Entry 3T83 (X-ray diffraction, 1.80 A resolution); this record covers chain A.

[Chain A]
Protein: Carbonic anhydrase 2
Organism: Homo sapiens
Notes: EC 4.2.1.1
UniProtKB: P00918 (CAH2_HUMAN); numbering as in UniProt (aligned over 1-260)
Chain sequence (260 residues; numbered 1 to 260; the number before each row is that of its first residue):
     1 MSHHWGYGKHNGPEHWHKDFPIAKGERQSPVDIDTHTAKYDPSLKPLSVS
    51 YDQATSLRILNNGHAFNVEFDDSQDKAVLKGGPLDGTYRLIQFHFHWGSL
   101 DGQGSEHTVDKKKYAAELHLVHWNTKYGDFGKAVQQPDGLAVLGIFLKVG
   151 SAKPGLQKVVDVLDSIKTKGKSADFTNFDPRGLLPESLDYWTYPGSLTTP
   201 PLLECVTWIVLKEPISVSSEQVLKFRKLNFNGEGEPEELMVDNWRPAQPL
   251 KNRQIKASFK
Not modelled in the structure: 1-3
Swiss-Prot annotation at these positions:
  - active site: His64 (Proton donor/acceptor)
  - binding site (Zn(2+)): His94, His96, His119
  - binding site (substrate): Thr198, Thr199
  - site: Tyr7 (Fine-tunes the proton-transfer properties of H-64), Asn62 (Fine-tunes the proton-transfer properties of H-64), Asn67 (Fine-tunes the proton-transfer properties of H-64), Gln92 (Involved in the binding of some activators, including histamine and L-histidine)
  - modified residue: Ser2 (N-acetylserine), Ser165 (Phosphoserine), Ser172 (Phosphoserine)
Ion coordination: Zn2+: His94, His96, His119 (together with MG5, SG5)
Ligand contacts: oligosaccharide (MG5, SG5 units): Leu60, Asn62, His64, Ala65, Phe66, Asn67, Gln92, His94, His96, Glu106, His119, Val121, Phe130, Val142, Ser196, Leu197, Thr198, Thr199, Pro201, Trp208
From the paper describing this entry:
  - binding site for the ligand SG5: Tyr7, Leu60, Asn62, His64, Gln92, His94, Phe130, Leu197, Thr198, Thr199
  - catalytic residues: His64 (citing earlier work)

[Overview]
Ligands of chain A: oligosaccharide. His94, His96 and His119 coordinate Zn2+. UniProt lists active-site
residue His64, 3 Zn2+-binding residues and substrate-binding residues Thr198 and Thr199. The paper reports the
catalytic residue His64; a binding site for the ligand SG5 at Tyr7, Leu60 and Asn62 among others.
Chain A is Carbonic anhydrase 2 (Homo sapiens); the structure, Human Carbonic Anhydrase II in complex with
Acetylated Carbohydrate Sulfamates, was determined by X-ray diffraction together with 3T82, 3T84 and 3T85 from
the same study.
